PDB entry 8HR9 | electron microscopy, 3.03 A resolution | chains D and H of the 14 polymer chains in the assembly

== Chain D (and H) ==
Molecule: Archaeal ATPase
From: Escherichia coli
Notes: chain H of this document is another copy of the same molecule, construct and numbering; everything in this record applies to it too
Reference sequence: A0A8H9B1T2 (A0A8H9B1T2_ECOLX); residue numbers follow UniProt; this construct covers 1-947
Amino-acid sequence (947 residues; numbered 1 to 947; the number before each row is that of its first residue):
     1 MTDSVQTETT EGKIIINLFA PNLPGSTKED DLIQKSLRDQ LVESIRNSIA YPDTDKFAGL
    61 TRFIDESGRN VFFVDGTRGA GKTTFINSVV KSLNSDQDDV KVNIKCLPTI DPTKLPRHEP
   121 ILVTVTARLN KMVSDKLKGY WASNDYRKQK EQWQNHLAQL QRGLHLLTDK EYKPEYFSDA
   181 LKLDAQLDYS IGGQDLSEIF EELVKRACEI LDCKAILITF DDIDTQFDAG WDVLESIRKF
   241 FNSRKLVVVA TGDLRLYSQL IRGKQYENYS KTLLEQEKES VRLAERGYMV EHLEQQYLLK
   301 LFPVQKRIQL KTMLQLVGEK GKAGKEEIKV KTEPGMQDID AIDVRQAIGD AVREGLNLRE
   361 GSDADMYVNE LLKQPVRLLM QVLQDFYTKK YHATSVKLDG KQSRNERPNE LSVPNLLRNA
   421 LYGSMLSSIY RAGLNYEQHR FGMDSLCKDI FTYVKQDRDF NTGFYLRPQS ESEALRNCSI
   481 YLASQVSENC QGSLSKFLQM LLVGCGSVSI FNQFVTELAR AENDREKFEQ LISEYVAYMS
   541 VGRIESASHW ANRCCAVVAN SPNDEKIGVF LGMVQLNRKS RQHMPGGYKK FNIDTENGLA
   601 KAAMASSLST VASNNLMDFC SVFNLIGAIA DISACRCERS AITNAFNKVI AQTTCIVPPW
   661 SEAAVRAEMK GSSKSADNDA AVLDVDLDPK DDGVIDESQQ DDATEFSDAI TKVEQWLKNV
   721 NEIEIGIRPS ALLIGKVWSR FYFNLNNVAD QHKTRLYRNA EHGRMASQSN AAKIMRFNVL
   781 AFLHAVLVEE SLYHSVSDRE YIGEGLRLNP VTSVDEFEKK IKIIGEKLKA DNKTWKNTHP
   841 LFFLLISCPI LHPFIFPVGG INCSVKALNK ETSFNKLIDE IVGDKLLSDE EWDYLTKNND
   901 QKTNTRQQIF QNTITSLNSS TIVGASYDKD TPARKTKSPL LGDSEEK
Disordered / not traced: 1-12, 52-67, 396-410, 520-525, 664-703, 899-906, 934-947 (chain H: 1-12, 52-68, 395-410, 520-525, 664-703, 899-906, 934-947)
Differences from the reference sequence: conflict R636 (Leu in A0A8H9B1T2), L940 (Ser in A0A8H9B1T2)

== How chain D and chain H interact ==
Pairs across the interface (74):
  L23(D) - Y51(H)
  R78(D) - H292(H)
  P108(D) - I191(H)  hydrophobic
  T113(D) - R238(H)  hydrogen bond
  K114(D) - R238(H)  hydrogen bond (side chain-backbone)
  K114(D) - N242(H)
  R117(D) - L166(H)
  R117(D) - L167(H)  hydrogen bond (side chain-backbone)
  R117(D) - T168(H)
  R117(D) - D169(H)  hydrogen bond (side chain-backbone)
  H118(D) - D169(H)  hydrogen bond (side chain-backbone)
  H118(D) - K170(H)  hydrogen bond (side chain-backbone)
  H118(D) - E171(H)
  H118(D) - Y172(H)
  E119(D) - Y172(H)
  P120(D) - Y172(H)
  V123(D) - Y172(H)
  V123(D) - F177(H)  hydrophobic
  T126(D) - F177(H)
  A127(D) - G192(H)
  R128(D) - I191(H)
  N130(D) - L181(H)  hydrogen bond (side chain-backbone)
  K131(D) - Y189(H)
  K131(D) - S190(H)  hydrogen bond (side chain-backbone)
  K131(D) - I191(H)
  S134(D) - L183(H)
  L157(D) - L181(H)  hydrophobic
  Q161(D) - P174(H)  hydrogen bond (side chain-backbone)
  Q161(D) - E175(H)
  Q161(D) - F177(H)
  Q161(D) - S178(H)  hydrogen bond
  L164(D) - F177(H)  hydrophobic
  T225(D) - Q265(H)
  T225(D) - Y297(H)
  Q226(D) - N268(H)
  F227(D) - Q265(H)
  F227(D) - N268(H)
  F227(D) - Y269(H)  hydrophobic
  F227(D) - L293(H)  hydrophobic
  D228(D) - E267(H)
  D228(D) - N268(H)
  D253(D) - M289(H)
  R255(D) - E285(H)  salt bridge
  R255(D) - M289(H)
  L256(D) - M289(H)  hydrophobic
  L256(D) - L293(H)  hydrophobic
  Q259(D) - Y269(H)
  Q259(D) - L273(H)
  Q259(D) - E285(H)
  R262(D) - E277(H)  salt bridge
  R262(D) - R282(H)
  G263(D) - S270(H)  hydrogen bond (backbone-side chain)
  G263(D) - L273(H)
  Y266(D) - T272(H)
  Y266(D) - L273(H)  hydrophobic
  Y266(D) - Q276(H)
  Y266(D) - E277(H)  hydrogen bond
  E267(D) - S270(H)
  E267(D) - T272(H)
  L274(D) - T272(H)
  L274(D) - Q276(H)
  L283(D) - Q276(H)
  R286(D) - Q276(H)
  L426(D) - V304(H)  hydrophobic
  L426(D) - Q305(H)
  S427(D) - L299(H)
  Y430(D) - V304(H)  hydrophobic
  Y430(D) - R307(H)
  Y430(D) - Q309(H)  hydrogen bond
  R431(D) - E291(H)  salt bridge
  R431(D) - Q295(H)
  Y436(D) - Q309(H)  hydrogen bond
  Q530(D) - R458(H)  hydrogen bond
  L616(D) - L806(H)  hydrophobic
Also at the interface, not in a pair above, chain D (47 interface residues in all): P116, L160, H165, T168, L260, E294
Also at the interface, not in a pair above, chain H (51 interface residues in all): R69, D75, A180, G193, K239, L254, R286

== Overview ==
Chain D and chain H form an interface of 47 and 51 residues respectively, with 15 hydrogen bonds and 3 salt
bridges. Among the polar pairs are R255(D)-E285(H), R262(D)-E277(H) and R431(D)-E291(H).
Chain D and chain H are both Archaeal ATPase (Escherichia coli); the structure, Structure of tetradecameric
RdrA ring, was determined by electron microscopy (same publication as 8HR7, 8HR8, 8HRA, 8HRB and 8HRC).
